PDB entry 1BDJ | X-ray diffraction, 2.68 A resolution | chains A and B

# Chain A
Name: CHEY
Organism: Escherichia coli
UniProtKB: P06143 (CHEY_ECOLI); residues 2-129 here correspond to UniProt positions 1-128 (UniProt number = residue number - 1)
Amino-acid sequence (128 residues; numbered 2 to 129; the number before each row is that of its first residue):
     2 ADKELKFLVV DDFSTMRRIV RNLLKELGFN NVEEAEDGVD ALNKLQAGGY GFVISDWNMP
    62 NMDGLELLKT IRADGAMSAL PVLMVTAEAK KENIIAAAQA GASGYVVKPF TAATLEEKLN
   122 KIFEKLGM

# Chain B
Name: Aerobic respiration control sensor protein arcb
Organism: Escherichia coli
Notes: EC 2.7.3.-; fragment: hpt domain, the histidine-containing phosphotransfer domain
UniProtKB: P22763 (ARCB_ECOLI); residues 652-776 here = UniProt positions 652-776
Amino-acid sequence (125 residues; numbered 652 to 776; the number before each row is that of its first residue):
   652 TTEENSKSEA LLDIPMLEQY LELVGPKLIT DGLAVFEKMM PGYVSVLESN LTAQDKKGIV
   712 EEGHKIKGAA GSVGLRHLQQ LGQQIQSPDL PAWEDNVGEW IEEMKEEWRH DVEVLKAWVA
   772 KATKK
Not modelled in the structure: 652-657, 775-776

# Chain A / chain B interface
Residue-residue contacts - 11 pairs, chain A then chain B:
  Phe14(A) - Glu750(B)
  Phe14(A) - Glu753(B)
  Phe14(A) - Glu754(B)
  Arg19(A) - Glu750(B)  salt bridge
  Glu37(A) - Glu753(B)
  Glu37(A) - Glu757(B)
  Asp38(A) - Glu757(B)
  Asn59(A) - Lys658(B)
  Pro61(A) - Glu757(B)
  Pro61(A) - His761(B)
  Asn62(A) - Glu757(B)
Interface residues without a listed pair, chain A (9 interface residues in all): Asp13, Met60
Interface residues without a listed pair, chain B (7 interface residues in all): Glu758

# Overview
The interface between chain A and chain B involves 9 residues on one side and 7 on the other; the contacts
include 1 salt bridge. The salt-bridged pair is Arg19(A)-Glu750(B).
Here chain A is CHEY and chain B is Aerobic respiration control sensor protein arcb, both from Escherichia
coli. Entry 1BDJ (Complex structure of hpt domain and chey) was determined by X-ray diffraction.
